3PZP - chains A and T of the 3 polymer chains in the assembly; structure by X-ray diffraction, 3.34 A resolution.

Chain A:
Protein: DNA polymerase kappa
Source organism: Homo sapiens
Notes: EC 2.7.7.7
UniProtKB: Q9UBT6 (POLK_HUMAN); numbering as in UniProt (aligned over 19-528)
Chain sequence (517 residues; numbered 12 to 528; the number before each row is that of its first residue):
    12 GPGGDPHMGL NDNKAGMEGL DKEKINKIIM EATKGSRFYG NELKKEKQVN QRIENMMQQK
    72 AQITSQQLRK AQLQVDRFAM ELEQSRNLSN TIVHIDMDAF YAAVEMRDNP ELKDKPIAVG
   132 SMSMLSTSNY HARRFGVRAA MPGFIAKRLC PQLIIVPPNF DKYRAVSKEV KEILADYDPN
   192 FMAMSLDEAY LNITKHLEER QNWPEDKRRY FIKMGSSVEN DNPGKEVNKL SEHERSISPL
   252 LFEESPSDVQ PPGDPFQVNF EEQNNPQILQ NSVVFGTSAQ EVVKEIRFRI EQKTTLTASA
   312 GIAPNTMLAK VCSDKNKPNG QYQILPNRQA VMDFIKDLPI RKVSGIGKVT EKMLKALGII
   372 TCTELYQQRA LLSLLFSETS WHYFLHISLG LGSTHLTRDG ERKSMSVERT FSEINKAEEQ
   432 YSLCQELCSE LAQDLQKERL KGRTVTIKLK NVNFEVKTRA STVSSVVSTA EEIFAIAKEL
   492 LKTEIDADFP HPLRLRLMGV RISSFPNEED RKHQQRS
Unresolved in the structure: 12-24, 225-280, 521-528
Differences from the reference sequence: expression tag (12-18)
Bound ions: Mg2+ site 1: Met108, Asp198 (together with 2'-deoxyadenosine 5'-triphosphate); Mg2+ site 2: Arg352, Val354, Ile357 (shared with 1 residue of chain P)
Ligand contacts: 2'-deoxyadenosine 5'-triphosphate: Ala26, Asp107, Met108, Asp109, Ala110, Phe111, Tyr112, Ser137, Thr138, Tyr141, Arg144, Ala150, Ala151, Asp198, Glu199, Lys328
Reported in the primary citation:
  - catalytic residues: Asp107, Asp198, Glu199
  - binding site for 2'-deoxyadenosine 5'-triphosphate: Tyr141, Arg144, Lys328
  - Mg2+ coordination: Asp107, Met108, Asp198, Val354, Ile357
  - binding site for the 17-nt DNA strand (chain T): Met135
  - specificity-determining residues: Met135 (proposed by the authors, not directly observed)
  - specificity-determining residues: Met135

Chain T:
Molecule: 17-nt DNA strand
Sequence (17 nucleotides; numbered 2 to 18; the number before each row is that of its first residue):
     2 TTCCXGGTCC TTCCCCC
Unresolved in the structure: 2-3
Modified / non-standard residues: TTD (cis-syn cyclobutane thymine dimer) at position 6

Chain A / chain T interface:
Contacting residue pairs (26):
  Thr44(A) with DC5(T), hydrogen bond to the base
  Ser47(A) with DC4(T), sugar contact
  Phe49(A) with DC5(T), base contact
  Ser134(A) with DC5(T), sugar contact
  Met135(A) with TTD_6(T), base contact
  Ser137(A) with TTD_6(T), base contact
  Pro153(A) with DC5(T), sugar contact
  Phe155(A) with DC4(T), stacking on the base
  Ile156(A) with DC5(T), base contact
  Ser388(A) with DT12(T), hydrogen bond to the phosphate
  Thr390(A) with DT12(T), hydrogen bond to the phosphate
  Arg413(A) with DG8(T), salt bridge to the phosphate; DT9(T), phosphate contact
  Lys414(A) with DT9(T), hydrogen bond to the phosphate
  Ser415(A) with DT9(T), hydrogen bond to the phosphate
  Met416(A) with DG8(T), phosphate contact
  Ser417(A) with DG7(T), sugar contact; DG8(T), hydrogen bond to the phosphate
  Glu419(A) with TTD_6(T), base contact; DG7(T), phosphate contact
  Arg420(A) with TTD_6(T), base contact
  Thr421(A) with TTD_6(T), base contact
  Phe465(A) with DC5(T), phosphate contact
  Arg507(A) with DC5(T), salt bridge to the phosphate; TTD_6(T), salt bridge to the phosphate
  Leu508(A) with TTD_6(T), base contact
Interface residues without a listed pair, chain A (27 interface residues in all): Ala43, Arg48, Ala151, Glu412, Val418
Interface residues without a listed pair, chain T (8 interface residues in all): DC11

In short:
The interface between chain A and chain T involves 27 residues on one side and 8 on the other, with 6 hydrogen
bonds, 3 salt bridges and 1 aromatic stacking contact. Among the polar pairs are Thr44(A)-DC5(T),
Ser388(A)-DT12(T) and Thr390(A)-DT12(T). From the paper: catalytic residues Asp107(A), Asp198(A) and
Glu199(A); a binding site for 2'-deoxyadenosine 5'-triphosphate at Tyr141(A), Arg144(A) and Lys328(A).
Here chain A is DNA polymerase kappa (Homo sapiens) and chain T is a 17-nt DNA strand. Entry 3PZP (Human DNA
polymerase kappa extending opposite a cis-syn thymine dimer) was determined by X-ray diffraction.
